7SBB - chains E and Z of the 13 polymer chains in the assembly; structure by electron microscopy, 3.10 A resolution.

[Chain E]
Name: Cas7d
Organism: Synechocystis sp. PCC 6803
UniProt: Q6ZEI6 (Q6ZEI6_SYNY3); residue numbers follow UniProt; this construct covers 1-329
Amino-acid sequence (329 residues; each row starts with the number of its first residue):
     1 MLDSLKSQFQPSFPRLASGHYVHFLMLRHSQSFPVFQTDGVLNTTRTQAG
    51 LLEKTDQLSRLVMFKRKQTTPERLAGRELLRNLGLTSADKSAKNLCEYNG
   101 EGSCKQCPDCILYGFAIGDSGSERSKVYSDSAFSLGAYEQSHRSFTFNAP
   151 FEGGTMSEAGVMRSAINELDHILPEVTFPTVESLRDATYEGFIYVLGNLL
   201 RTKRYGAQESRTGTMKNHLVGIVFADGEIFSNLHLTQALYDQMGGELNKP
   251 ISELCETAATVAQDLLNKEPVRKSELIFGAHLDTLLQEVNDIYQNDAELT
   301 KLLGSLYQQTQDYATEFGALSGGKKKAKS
Unresolved in the structure: 321-329

[Chain Z]
Molecule: crRNA
Organism: Synechocystis sp. PCC 6803
Sequence (43 nucleotides; each row starts with the number of its first residue):
     1 ACUGAAACGAUUGUUGUGCCCCUGGCGGUCGCUUUCAAUGCCU

[Interface between chain E and chain Z]
Pairs across the interface - 53 pairs, chain E then chain Z:
  Gln37(E) - U33(Z)  sugar contact
  Gln37(E) - U34(Z)  phosphate contact
  Thr38(E) - U33(Z)  base contact
  Arg66(E) - G31(Z)  salt bridge to the phosphate
  Arg66(E) - C32(Z)  sugar contact
  Lys67(E) - C32(Z)  hydrogen bond to the phosphate
  Lys67(E) - U33(Z)  salt bridge to the phosphate
  Lys67(E) - U34(Z)  salt bridge to the phosphate
  Thr70(E) - C32(Z)  hydrogen bond to the sugar
  Arg73(E) - C30(Z)  hydrogen bond to the phosphate
  Arg73(E) - G31(Z)  salt bridge to the phosphate
  Leu74(E) - C32(Z)  base contact
  Tyr98(E) - G31(Z)  sugar contact
  Tyr98(E) - C32(Z)  hydrogen bond to the phosphate
  Asn99(E) - C30(Z)  sugar contact
  Asn99(E) - G31(Z)  sugar contact
  Asn99(E) - C32(Z)  hydrogen bond to the phosphate
  Tyr113(E) - C30(Z)  sugar contact
  Gly114(E) - C30(Z)  sugar contact
  Phe115(E) - U29(Z)  hydrogen bond to the sugar
  Phe115(E) - C30(Z)  sugar contact
  Ala116(E) - U29(Z)  base contact
  Ala116(E) - C30(Z)  base contact
  Ser122(E) - U29(Z)  base contact
  Glu123(E) - U29(Z)  hydrogen bond to the sugar
  Arg124(E) - C26(Z)  base contact
  Arg124(E) - U29(Z)  phosphate contact
  Arg124(E) - C30(Z)  phosphate contact
  Ser125(E) - C30(Z)  hydrogen bond to the phosphate
  Thr146(E) - U39(Z)  base contact
  Phe147(E) - A37(Z)  base contact
  Phe147(E) - U39(Z)  phosphate contact
  Asn148(E) - A37(Z)  hydrogen bond to the sugar
  Asn148(E) - A38(Z)  hydrogen bond to the sugar
  Asn148(E) - U39(Z)  hydrogen bond to the sugar
  Asn148(E) - G40(Z)  hydrogen bond to the sugar
  Ala149(E) - A37(Z)  base contact
  Ala149(E) - A38(Z)  phosphate contact
  Pro150(E) - A38(Z)  phosphate contact
  Pro150(E) - G40(Z)  sugar contact
  Gly154(E) - G40(Z)  hydrogen bond to the sugar
  Gly154(E) - C41(Z)  sugar contact
  Thr155(E) - G40(Z)  sugar contact
  Thr155(E) - C41(Z)  sugar contact
  Met156(E) - G40(Z)  base contact
  Ile166(E) - U39(Z)  base contact
  Ala207(E) - U34(Z)  phosphate contact
  Ala207(E) - U35(Z)  phosphate contact
  Gln208(E) - U35(Z)  hydrogen bond to the phosphate
  Glu209(E) - C32(Z)  hydrogen bond to the base
  Glu209(E) - U35(Z)  hydrogen bond to the phosphate
  Ser210(E) - C36(Z)  hydrogen bond to the phosphate
  Arg211(E) - A37(Z)  salt bridge to the phosphate
Other interface residues (no listed pair), chain E (34 interface residues in all): Thr69, Pro71, Tyr205

[Summary]
34 residues of chain E face 14 of chain Z across their interface; the contacts include 17 hydrogen bonds and 5
salt bridges. Among the polar pairs are Glu209(E)-C32(Z), Thr70(E)-C32(Z) and Phe115(E)-U29(Z).
Chain E is Cas7d and chain Z is crRNA, both from Synechocystis sp. PCC 6803; the structure, Structure of type
I-D Cascade bound to a ssRNA target, was determined by electron microscopy together with 7SBA from the same
study.
